4EET - chain D; structure by X-ray diffraction, 1.20 A resolution.

Chain D:
Name: Phototropin-2
Organism: Arabidopsis thaliana
Notes: EC 2.7.11.1; fragment: lov domain
UniProt: P93025 (PHOT2_ARATH); numbering as in UniProt (aligned over 385-496)
Chain sequence (115 residues; each row starts with the number of its first residue):
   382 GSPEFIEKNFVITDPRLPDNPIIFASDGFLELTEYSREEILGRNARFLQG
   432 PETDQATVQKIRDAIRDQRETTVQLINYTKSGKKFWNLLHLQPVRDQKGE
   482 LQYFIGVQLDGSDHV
Unresolved in the structure: 382-387, 495-496
Construct notes: expression tag (382-384); conflict Phe386 (Arg in P93025), Thr394 (Ser in P93025), Gly409 (Ser in P93025), Ala426 (Cys in P93025), Thr452 (Ile in P93025), Leu470 (Phe in P93025), Val475 (Met in P93025)
Ligand contacts: FMN (flavin mononucleotide): Val392, Thr394, Asn401, Asn425, Ala426, Arg427, Leu429, Gln430, Val439, Ile442, Arg443, Ile446, Leu456, Asn458, Asn468, Leu470, Leu472, Phe485, Ile486, Gly487, Gln489
UniProt features mapped onto this chain:
  - binding site (FMN): Asn425, Arg427, Gln430, Arg443, Asn458, Asn468, Gln489
  - mutagenesis: Val392 (V392T: Red-shifted emitted light fluorescence (502 nm) but normal absorption (maximum at 447 nm); when associated with K-489), Gln489 (Q489K: Blue-shifted light absorption (maximum at 441 nm) and emitted fluorescence (487 nm). Red-shifted light emitted fluorescence (502 nm) but normal absorption (maximum at 447 nm) ...)
From the paper describing this entry:
  - mutagenesis - N425S/Q430R: decreased binding to flavin mononucleotide

Summary:
Chain D binds flavin mononucleotide. UniProt lists 7 FMN-binding residues and 2 mutagenesis sites. The paper
reports that N425S/Q430R reduce binding to flavin mononucleotide.
Chain D is Phototropin-2 (Arabidopsis thaliana); the structure, Crystal structure of iLOV, was determined by
X-ray diffraction together with 4EEP, 4EER, 4EES and 4EEU from the same study.
